Entry 7BEG (electron microscopy, 4.20 A resolution (low resolution: residue-level contacts below are approximate; hydrogen-bond / salt-bridge calls are withheld)); this record covers chains N and G of the 9 polymer chains in the assembly.

Chain N:
Molecule: Class I pacrA promoter non-template DNA
Source organism: Klebsiella pneumoniae
Sequence (94 nucleotides; each row starts with the number of its first residue; numbers below 1 keep their minus sign (DT-79 is residue -79)):
   -79 TTGGTTTTTC GTGCCATAGG TTAATGACTT TACAGAGGTT ACGTTTACAT ACATTTGTGA
   -19 ATGTATGTAC CATGAACGTA CCATAATAGA AAGA
Construct notes: conflict DA-5 (Dc3928790 in 1866584534); insertion (-1)

Chain G:
Molecule: Transcriptional activator RamA
Source organism: Klebsiella pneumoniae
Reference sequence: Q48413 (RAMA_KLEPN); numbering as in UniProt (aligned over 1-113)
Sequence (130 residues; row label = number of the first residue in the row; numbers below 1 keep their minus sign (Met-16 is residue -16)):
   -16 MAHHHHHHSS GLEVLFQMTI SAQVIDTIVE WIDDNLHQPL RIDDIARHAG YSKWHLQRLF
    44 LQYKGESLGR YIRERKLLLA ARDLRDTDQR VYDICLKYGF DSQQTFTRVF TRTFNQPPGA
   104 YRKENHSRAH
Unresolved in the structure: -16 to 1, 91, 108-113
Construct notes: initiating methionine (-16); expression tag (-15 to 0)
UniProt features mapped onto this chain:
  - DNA-binding region (H-T-H motif): Asp26 to Lys47, Val74 to Phe97
Reported in the primary citation:
  - mutagenesis - H31D: decreased growth in response to antibiotics
  - mutagenesis - Y75R/D76R/D84R: decreased growth

Interface between chain N and chain G:
Pairs across the interface (10; chain N residue first):
  DG-76(N) - Thr94(G)
  DG-76(N) - Pro100(G)
  DG-76(N) - Pro101(G)
  DT-75(N) - Thr94(G)
  DT-75(N) - Asn98(G)
  DG-67(N) - Ile25(G)
  DG-67(N) - Ser50(G)
  DC-66(N) - Gln40(G)
  DC-65(N) - Gln40(G)
  DC-65(N) - Leu44(G)
Interface residues without a listed pair, chain G (10 interface residues in all): Glu49, Gln99

Summary:
Chain N and chain G form an interface of 5 and 10 residues respectively. From the paper: H31D of chain G
reduces growth in response to antibiotics; Y75R/D76R/D84R of chain G reduce growth.
Here chain N is Class I pacrA promoter non-template DNA and chain G is Transcriptional activator RamA, both
from Klebsiella pneumoniae. Entry 7BEG (Structures of class I bacterial transcription complexes) was
determined by electron microscopy together with 7BEF from the same study.
